PDB entry 5DA0 | X-ray diffraction, 3.20 A resolution | chains A and B

Chain A:
Name: Sulphate transporter
From: Deinococcus geothermalis (strain DSM 11300)
UniProtKB: Q1J2S8 (Q1J2S8_DEIGD); residue numbers follow UniProt; this construct covers 1-499
Amino-acid sequence (505 residues; numbered 1 to 505; the number before each row is that of its first residue):
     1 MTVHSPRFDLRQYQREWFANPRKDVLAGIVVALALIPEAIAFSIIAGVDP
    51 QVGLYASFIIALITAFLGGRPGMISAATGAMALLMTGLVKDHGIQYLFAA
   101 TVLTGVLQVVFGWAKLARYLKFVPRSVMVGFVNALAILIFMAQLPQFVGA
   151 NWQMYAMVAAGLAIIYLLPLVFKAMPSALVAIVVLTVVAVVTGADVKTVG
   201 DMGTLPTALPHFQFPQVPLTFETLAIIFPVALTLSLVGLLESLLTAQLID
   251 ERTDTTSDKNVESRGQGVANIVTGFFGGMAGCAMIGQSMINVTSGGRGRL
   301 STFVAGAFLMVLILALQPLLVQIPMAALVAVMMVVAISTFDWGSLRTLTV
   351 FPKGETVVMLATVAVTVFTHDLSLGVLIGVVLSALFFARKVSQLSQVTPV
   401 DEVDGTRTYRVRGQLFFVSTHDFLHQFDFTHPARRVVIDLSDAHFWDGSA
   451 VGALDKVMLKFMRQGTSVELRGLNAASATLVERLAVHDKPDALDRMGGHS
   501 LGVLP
Unresolved in the structure: 1-13, 347-350, 485-505
Construct notes: expression tag (500-505)

Chain B:
Name: Nanobody
From: Lama glama
Notes: antibody fragment or engineered binder
Amino-acid sequence (124 residues; row label = number of the first residue in the row):
     1 GPSQVQLQESGGGLVQAGGSLRLSCAASGRTFSSDVMGWFRQAPGKEREF
    51 VAAVTRSGGKSYNADSVKGRFTISRDNAKNTVSLQMNSLKPEDTAVYYCA
   101 AGDTAITSWYGYDYWGQGTQVTVS
Unresolved in the structure: 1-8, 30-33
Disulfides: Cys25-Cys99

How chain A and chain B interact:
Pairs across the interface (36):
  Val451(A) with Trp109(B), hydrophobic
  Leu454(A) with Trp109(B), hydrophobic
  Asp455(A) with Ile106(B); Thr107(B); Ser108(B), hydrogen bond
  Met458(A) with Ser61(B); Thr107(B); Ser108(B)
  Leu459(A) with Thr55(B); Thr107(B)
  Met462(A) with Val36(B), hydrophobic; Ala53(B); Thr55(B), hydrogen bond (backbone-side chain); Ser57(B), hydrogen bond (backbone-side chain); Gly59(B); Lys60(B); Ser61(B); Thr107(B), hydrogen bond
  Arg463(A) with Asp35(B), salt bridge; Ser57(B), hydrogen bond (backbone-side chain)
  Ser467(A) with Lys60(B), hydrogen bond (side chain-backbone)
  Val468(A) with Lys60(B), hydrogen bond (backbone-backbone); Ser61(B); Tyr62(B), hydrogen bond (backbone-backbone)
  Glu469(A) with Tyr62(B); Ala64(B)
  Leu470(A) with Tyr62(B), hydrogen bond (backbone-backbone); Ala64(B), hydrogen bond (backbone-backbone); Asp65(B)
  Arg471(A) with Asp65(B)
  Gly472(A) with Asp65(B), hydrogen bond (backbone-side chain)
  Leu473(A) with Asp65(B), hydrogen bond (backbone-side chain); Trp109(B), hydrophobic
  Leu480(A) with Tyr110(B)
  Glu482(A) with Tyr110(B)
  Arg483(A) with Glu47(B), salt bridge
Other interface residues (no listed pair), chain A (21 interface residues in all): Gln464, Gly465, Thr466, Asn474
Other interface residues (no listed pair), chain B (22 interface residues in all): Lys46, Phe50, Val54, Asn63, Thr104

Overview:
Chain A and chain B form an interface of 21 and 22 residues respectively; the contacts include 12 hydrogen
bonds and 2 salt bridges. Among the polar pairs are Arg463(A)-Asp35(B), Arg483(A)-Glu47(B) and
Asp455(A)-Ser108(B).
Chain A is Sulphate transporter (Deinococcus geothermalis (strain DSM 11300)) and chain B is Nanobody (Lama
glama); the structure, Structure of the the SLC26 transporter SLC26Dg in complex with a nanobody, was
determined by X-ray diffraction, deposited together with 5IOF and 5DA4.
